5UAW - chains A and D of the 5 polymer chains in the assembly; structure by X-ray diffraction, 1.85 A resolution.

Chain A (and D):
Protein: Pyrroline-5-carboxylate reductase 1, mitochondrial
Source organism: Homo sapiens
Notes: EC 1.5.1.2; chain D of this document is another copy of the same molecule, construct and numbering; everything in this record applies to it too
Reference sequence: P32322 (P5CR1_HUMAN); residues 1-300 here = UniProt positions 1-300
Chain sequence (322 residues; row label = number of the first residue in the row; numbers below 1 keep their minus sign (Met-21 is residue -21)):
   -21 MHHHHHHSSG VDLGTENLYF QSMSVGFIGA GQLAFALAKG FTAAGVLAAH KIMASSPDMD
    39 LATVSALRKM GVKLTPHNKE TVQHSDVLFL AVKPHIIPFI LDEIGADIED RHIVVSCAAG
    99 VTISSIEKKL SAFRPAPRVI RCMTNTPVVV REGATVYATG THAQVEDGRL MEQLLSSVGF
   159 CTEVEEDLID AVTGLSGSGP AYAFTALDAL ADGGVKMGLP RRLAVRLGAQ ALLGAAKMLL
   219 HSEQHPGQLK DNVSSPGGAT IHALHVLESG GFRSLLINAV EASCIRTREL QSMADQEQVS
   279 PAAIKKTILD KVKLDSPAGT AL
Disordered / not traced: -21 to 1, 34-43, 275-300 (chain D: -21 to -3, 276-300)
Sequence notes: initiating methionine (-21); expression tag (-20 to 0)
Swiss-Prot annotation at these positions:
  - binding site (NADP(+)): Ile6 to Leu11, Ser34, Asn56, Ala69 to Pro72, Cys95 to Ala97
  - binding site (NADPH): Ala8, Gln10, Leu11, Ser34, Asp36, Asn56, Val70, Lys71, Ala97, Asn230
  - binding site (L-proline): Glu164, Ala237, Thr238
  - modified residue: Ser2 (N-acetylserine), Ser278 (Phosphoserine)
  - natural variant: Arg119 (R119G: In ARCL2B; R119H: In ARCL2B), Ala179 (A179T: In ARCL2B), Gly206 (G206R: In ARCL2B; G206W: In ARCL2B), Gly248 (G248E: In ARCL3B), Arg251 (R251H: In ARCL3B), Ala257 (A257T: In ARCL3B), Arg266 (R266Q: In ARCL2B)
  - mutagenesis: Glu221 (E221A: Reduced enzyme activity), Thr238 (T238A: Decreased pyrroline-5-carboxylate reductase activity)
What the authors report for this chain:
  - mutagenesis - T238A (10-fold): decreased catalytic activity on l-P5C
  - catalytic residues: Thr238

Chain A / chain D interface:
Residue-residue contacts - 21 pairs, chain A then chain D:
  His223(A) with Gly225(D), hydrogen bond (side chain-backbone); Gln226(D); Asp229(D), salt bridge
  Gly225(A) with His223(D), hydrogen bond (backbone-side chain)
  Gln226(A) with His223(D)
  Asp229(A) with His223(D), salt bridge
  His243(A) with Ser252(D); Ile255(D); Asn256(D), hydrogen bond; Glu259(D)
  Glu246(A) with Arg251(D); Ser252(D)
  Ser247(A) with Ser252(D)
  Arg251(A) with Glu246(D); Arg251(D)
  Ser252(A) with His243(D); Glu246(D); Ser247(D)
  Ile255(A) with His243(D)
  Asn256(A) with His243(D), hydrogen bond
  Glu259(A) with His243(D)
Other interface residues (no listed pair), chain A (14 interface residues in all): Lys228, Gly249
Other interface residues (no listed pair), chain D (14 interface residues in all): Lys228, Gly249

In short:
The chain A/chain D interface involves 14 residues from each chain; the contacts include 4 hydrogen bonds and
2 salt bridges. Among the polar pairs are His223(A)-Asp229(D), His223(A)-Gly225(D) and His243(A)-Asn256(D).
From the paper: the catalytic residue Thr238(A); T238A of chain A reduces catalytic activity on l-P5C.
Chain A and chain D are both Pyrroline-5-carboxylate reductase 1, mitochondrial (Homo sapiens); the structure,
Structure of apo human PYCR-1 crystallized in space group P21212, was determined by X-ray diffraction,
deposited together with 5UAT, 5UAU, 5UAV and 5UAX.
